9ECO - chains D and H of the 9 polymer chains in the assembly; structure by electron microscopy, 2.83 A resolution.

== Chain D ==
Protein: Replicative DNA helicase
Organism: Escherichia coli K-12
Notes: EC 3.6.4.12
UniProtKB: P0ACB0 (DNAB_ECOLI); residue numbers follow UniProt; this construct covers 1-471
Amino-acid sequence (471 residues; each row starts with the number of its first residue):
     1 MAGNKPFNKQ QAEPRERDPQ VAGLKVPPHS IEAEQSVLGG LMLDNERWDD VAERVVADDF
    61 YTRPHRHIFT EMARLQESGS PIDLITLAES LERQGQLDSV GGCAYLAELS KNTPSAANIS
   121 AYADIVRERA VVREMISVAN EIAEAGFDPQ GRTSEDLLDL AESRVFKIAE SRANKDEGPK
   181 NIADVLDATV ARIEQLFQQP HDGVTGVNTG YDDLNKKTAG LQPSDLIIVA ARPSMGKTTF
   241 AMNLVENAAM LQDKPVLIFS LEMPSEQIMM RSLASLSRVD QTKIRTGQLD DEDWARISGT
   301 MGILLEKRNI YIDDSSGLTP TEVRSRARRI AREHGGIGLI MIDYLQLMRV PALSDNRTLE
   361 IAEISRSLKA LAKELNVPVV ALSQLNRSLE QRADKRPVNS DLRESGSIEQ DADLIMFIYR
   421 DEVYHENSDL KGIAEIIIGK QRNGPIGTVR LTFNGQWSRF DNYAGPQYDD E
Not modelled in the structure: 1-23
Sequence notes: engineered mutation Cys103 (Phe in P0ACB0)
Swiss-Prot annotation at these positions:
  - binding site (ATP): Ser234, Lys237, Thr238, Arg442
  - mutagenesis: Pro81 (P81H: About 100-fold increased survival following 3000 Gy ionizing radiation), Ala130 (A130V: In dnaB8, dnaB43, dnaB454; temperature sensitive, no DNA replication at 42 degrees Celsius in vivo, in vitro decreased helicase activity at 30, at 42 degrees Celius almost no helicase, no ...), Met242 (M242I: In dnaB70; temperature sensitive, no DNA replication at 42 degrees Celsius in vivo, in vitro 25% helicase activity at 30, further decreased helicase at 42 degrees Celius, low ATPase activity ...), Gly299 (G299D: In dnaB252; temperature sensitive, no DNA replication at 42 degrees Celsius in vivo, in vitro no change in pRNA synthesis, 5'-3' helicase activity or ATPase at either temperature)
Bound ions: Mg2+: Thr238 (together with ADP)
Ligand contacts:
  - ADP (adenosine-5'-diphosphate), molecule 1: Arg232, Pro233, Ser234, Met235, Gly236, Lys237, Thr238, Thr239, Arg271, Asp280, Gln281, Thr282, Arg420, Phe453, Gly455, Gln456
  - ADP, molecule 2: Gln441, Arg442, Asn443, Gly444, Pro445, Ile446
  - tetrafluoroaluminate (ALF), molecule 1: Pro233, Ser234, Lys237, Thr238, Glu262, Gln384
  - tetrafluoroaluminate (ALF), molecule 2: Gln410, Lys440, Arg442

== Chain H ==
Protein: DNA primase
Organism: Escherichia coli K-12
Notes: EC 2.7.7.101; fragment: C-terminal domain
UniProtKB: P0ABS5 (DNAG_ECOLI); residue numbers follow UniProt; this construct covers 434-581
Amino-acid sequence (148 residues; numbered 434 to 581; the number before each row is that of its first residue):
   434 AAESGVSRPV PQLKRTTMRI LIGLLVQNPE LATLVPPLEN LDENKLPGLG LFRELVNTCL
   494 SQPGLTTGQL LEHYRGTNNA ATLEKLSMWD DIADKNIAEQ TFTDSLNHMF DSLLELRQEE
   554 LIARERTHGL SNEECLELWT LNQELAKK
Not modelled in the structure: 434-448
Sequence notes: engineered mutation Cys568 (Arg in P0ABS5)
Swiss-Prot annotation at these positions:
  - mutagenesis: Gln576 (Q576A: Decreases interaction with DnaB and primase activity)

== Interface between chain D and chain H ==
Inter-chain disulfides: Cys103(D)-Cys568(H)
Residue-residue contacts - 12 pairs, chain D then chain H:
  Met42(D) with Trp572(H), hydrophobic
  Leu43(D) with Trp572(H), hydrophobic
  Leu84(D) with Trp572(H), hydrophobic
  Cys103(D) with Glu558(H); Cys568(H), disulfide
  Ala104(D) with Ile555(H), hydrophobic; Glu558(H), hydrogen bond (backbone-side chain); Arg559(H)
  Ala107(D) with Asn575(H), hydrogen bond (backbone-side chain)
  Lys111(D) with Glu548(H), salt bridge; Gln551(H); Glu552(H), salt bridge
Interface residues without a listed pair, chain D (8 interface residues in all): Ser110

== Overview ==
8 residues of chain D face 9 of chain H across their interface; the contacts include 1 disulfide bond, 2
hydrogen bonds and 2 salt bridges. Among the polar pairs are Lys111(D)-Glu548(H), Lys111(D)-Glu552(H) and
Ala104(D)-Glu558(H). Ligands of chain D: tetrafluoroaluminate and ADP.
Chain D is Replicative DNA helicase and chain H is DNA primase, both from Escherichia coli K-12; the
structure, E. coli DnaB bound to three DnaG C-terminal domains, ssDNA, ADP and AlF4, was determined by
electron microscopy.
